Entry 2NTZ (X-ray diffraction, 3.35 A resolution); this record covers chains A and B of the 6 polymer chains in the assembly.

# Chain A (and B)
Name: ParB
Organism: Enterobacteria phage P1
Notes: chain B of this document is another copy of the same molecule, construct and numbering; everything in this record applies to it too
Reference sequence: Q38420 (Q38420_BPP1); residue numbers follow UniProt; this construct covers 142-333
Chain sequence (192 residues; each row starts with the number of its first residue):
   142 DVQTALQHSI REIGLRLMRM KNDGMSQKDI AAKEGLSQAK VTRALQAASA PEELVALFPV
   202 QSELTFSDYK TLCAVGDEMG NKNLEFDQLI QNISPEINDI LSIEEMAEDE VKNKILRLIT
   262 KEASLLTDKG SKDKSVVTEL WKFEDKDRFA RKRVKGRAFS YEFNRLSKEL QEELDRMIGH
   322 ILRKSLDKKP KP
Disordered / not traced: 142-143, 223-224, 271-274, 333 (chain B: 142-149, 270-274, 327-333)
Construct notes: modified residue (159, 161, 166, 220, 247, 318)
Modified residues: Mse159, Mse161, Mse166, Mse220, Mse247, Mse318 (selenomethionine; parent Met)

# How chain A and chain B interact
Pairs across the interface - 41 pairs, chain A then chain B:
  L281(A) - L323(B)  hydrophobic
  W282(A) - L323(B)
  K293(A) - Q312(B)  hydrogen bond
  K293(A) - D316(B)  salt bridge
  R298(A) - N305(B)
  R298(A) - R306(B)  hydrogen bond (backbone-backbone)
  A299(A) - F304(B)
  A299(A) - N305(B)
  F300(A) - E303(B)
  F300(A) - F304(B)  hydrogen bond (backbone-backbone)
  F300(A) - Q312(B)
  S301(A) - Y302(B)
  S301(A) - E303(B)
  Y302(A) - S301(B)
  Y302(A) - Y302(B)  hydrogen bond (backbone-backbone)
  Y302(A) - F304(B)  hydrophobic
  Y302(A) - L315(B)
  Y302(A) - D316(B)  hydrogen bond
  Y302(A) - I319(B)  hydrophobic
  E303(A) - F300(B)
  E303(A) - S301(B)
  F304(A) - A299(B)
  F304(A) - F300(B)  hydrogen bond (backbone-backbone)
  F304(A) - I319(B)  hydrophobic
  N305(A) - R298(B)
  N305(A) - A299(B)
  R306(A) - R298(B)  hydrogen bond (backbone-backbone)
  L307(A) - R298(B)
  Q312(A) - K293(B)  hydrogen bond
  Q312(A) - F300(B)
  Q312(A) - Y302(B)
  L315(A) - F300(B)  hydrophobic
  L315(A) - I322(B)  hydrophobic
  D316(A) - K293(B)  salt bridge
  D316(A) - Y302(B)  hydrogen bond
  Mse318(A) - Mse318(B)  hydrophobic
  I319(A) - F304(B)  hydrophobic
  I319(A) - L315(B)  hydrophobic
  I319(A) - I319(B)  hydrophobic
  I322(A) - E314(B)
  S326(A) - W282(B)
Also at the interface, not in a pair above, chain A (23 interface residues in all): E314, L323, K325
Also at the interface, not in a pair above, chain B (24 interface residues in all): L281, V295, L307, L311, R324

# Overview
Chain A and chain B form an interface of 23 and 24 residues respectively, with 9 hydrogen bonds and 2 salt
bridges. Among the polar pairs are K293(A)-D316(B), K293(A)-Q312(B) and Y302(A)-D316(B).
Both chains are ParB (Enterobacteria phage P1). Entry 2NTZ (Structure of a ParB-DNA complex reveals a double
B-box interaction) was determined by X-ray diffraction.
